Entry 6ZOO (electron microscopy, 2.74 A resolution); this record covers chains B and F of the 17 polymer chains in the assembly.

Chain B:
Molecule: Photosystem I P700 chlorophyll a apoprotein A2
From: Pisum sativum
Notes: EC 1.97.1.12
UniProt: A0A0F6NGI2 (A0A0F6NGI2_PEA); residue numbers follow UniProt; this construct covers 2-734
Amino-acid sequence (733 residues; row label = number of the first residue in the row):
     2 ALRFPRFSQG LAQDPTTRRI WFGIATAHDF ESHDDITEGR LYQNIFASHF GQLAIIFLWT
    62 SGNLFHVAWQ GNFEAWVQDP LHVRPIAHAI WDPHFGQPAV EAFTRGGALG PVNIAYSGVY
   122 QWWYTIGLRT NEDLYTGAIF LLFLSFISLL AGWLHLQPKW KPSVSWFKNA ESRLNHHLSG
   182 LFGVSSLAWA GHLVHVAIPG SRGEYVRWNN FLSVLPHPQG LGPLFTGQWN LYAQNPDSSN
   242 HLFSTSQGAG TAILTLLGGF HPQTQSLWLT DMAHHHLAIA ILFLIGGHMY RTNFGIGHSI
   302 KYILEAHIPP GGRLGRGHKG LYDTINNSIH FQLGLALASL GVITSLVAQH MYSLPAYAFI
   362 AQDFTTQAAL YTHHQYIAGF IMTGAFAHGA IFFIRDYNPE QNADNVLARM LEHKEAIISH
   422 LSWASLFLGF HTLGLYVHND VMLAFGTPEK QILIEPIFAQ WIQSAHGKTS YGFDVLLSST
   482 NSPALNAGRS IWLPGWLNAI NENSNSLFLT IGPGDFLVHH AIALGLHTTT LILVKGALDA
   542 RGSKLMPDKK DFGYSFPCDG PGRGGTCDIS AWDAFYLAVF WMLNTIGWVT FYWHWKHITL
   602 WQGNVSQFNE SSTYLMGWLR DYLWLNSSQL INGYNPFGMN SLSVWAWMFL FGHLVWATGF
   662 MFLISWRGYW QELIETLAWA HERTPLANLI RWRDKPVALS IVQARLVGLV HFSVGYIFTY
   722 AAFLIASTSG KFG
Bound ions: chlorophyll a Mg site 1 near Q53 (its only coordinating residue here); chlorophyll a Mg site 2 near D93 (its only coordinating residue here); Ca2+: A500, I501, E503, N506, L508; 4Fe-4S cluster Fe: C559, C568 (shared with 2 residues of chain A)
Ligand contacts:
  - beta-carotene (BCR), molecule 1: L54, I57, F58, W60, G181, L182, V185, S186
  - beta-carotene (BCR), molecule 2: T61, L65, W123, W124, I127, L129, G138, F141, L142, W209
  - beta-carotene (BCR), molecule 3: L188, L222, L225, F226, L278, I282, L285, I286, H289
  - beta-carotene (BCR), molecule 4: F332, G335, L336, A339, V343, M383, A386, F387, H389, G390, F393, F394, A538
  - beta-carotene (BCR), molecule 5: F387, L408, M411, V535, L539
  - beta-carotene (BCR), molecule 6: V645, W648, M649, F652, W671, I675, L678, F719
  - chlorophyll a isomer (CL0): L620, L624, W625
  - chlorophyll a (CLA), molecule 1: F5, F8, G24, I25, A28, H29, F31, H34, S49, G52, Q53, I56
  - chlorophyll a (CLA), molecule 2: T18, I21, W22, I675, L678, A679, H682, I691, R692, W693, R694, P697, V698, L700
  - chlorophyll a (CLA), molecule 3: W22, F652, L655, V656, T659, M662, F663, L700, V708, V711, H712, V715
  - chlorophyll a (CLA), molecule 4: I25, A26, T27, A28, H29, D30, E32, H331, L334, L338, F381, I382, T384, G385, A388, H389, I392, R396, Y555, W573, F576, V711, V715, F719
  - chlorophyll a (CLA), molecule 5: H29, F31, E32, Y43, I46, S49, H50, Q53, L54, I57, F168, R174, H178, L182, F183, I330, H331, Q333, L334, A337, L338, L341
  - chlorophyll a (CLA), molecule 6: H29, Q53, I56, I57, W60, L341, I378, F381, I382
  - chlorophyll a (CLA), molecule 7: F47, F51, I148, L151, A152, L155, H156, K160, W161, P163, W167
  - chlorophyll a (CLA), molecule 8: F47, H50, F51, L54, W123, W167, F168, N170, S173, R174, H177, H178, G181, L182, F183, Y358
  - chlorophyll a (CLA), molecule 9: I57, W60, T61, S118, G119, V120, W123, V185, S186, A189, L341, I344, T345, V348, M352, Y358, L371, H374, H375, I378, I382
  - chlorophyll a (CLA), molecule 10: F58, I127, G128, L129, D134, T137, G138, F141, L145, S149, S186, A189, W190, G192, H193, H196, V197, V207, R208, W209, F212
  - chlorophyll a (CLA), molecule 11: L59, W60, S62, G63, F66, H67, W70, Q71, H89, A90, W92, L143
  - chlorophyll a (CLA), molecule 12: W60, N64, H67, V68, A88, H89, N114, I115, A116, Y117, S118, V120, V645, W646, M649, F719
  - chlorophyll a (CLA), molecule 13: W60, N64, Y117, S118, A370, L371, T373, H374, Y377, I378, F381, W646, M649, I718, F719, Y721, A722, I726
  - chlorophyll a (CLA), molecule 14: H89, A90, I91, W92, D93, H95, F96, F104, N114, M640, S644, V645, W648
  - chlorophyll a (CLA), molecule 15: W123, T126, I127, L182, F183, S186, S187, W190, L194, L268, M273, H276, H277, I280, F284, I344, L347, V348, H351, M352, A357, Y358
  - chlorophyll a (CLA), molecule 16: W167, N170, S173, H177, T293, N294, F295
  - chlorophyll a (CLA), molecule 17: A171, R174, L175, H178, L179, F183, L283, F284, I301, L305, Y323, I326, N327, L336, A337, S340, L341, I344
  - chlorophyll a (CLA), molecule 18: L175, L179, F183, L283, F284, G287, M290, Y291, I301, I304
  - chlorophyll a (CLA), molecule 19: N176, H177, S180, G181, V185, L285, H289, Y291, T293, F295, I297
  - chlorophyll a (CLA), molecule 20: L188, A189, A191, G192, V195, H196, F212, L213, V215, L216, P217, H218, G221, L222, L225, F226, Y233, I254, L255, L278
  - chlorophyll a (CLA), molecule 21: L225, W230, N231, Y233, A234, L255, T256, L257, H275, L278, A279, I282, L283, I286, I492, W493
  - chlorophyll a (CLA), molecule 22: T256, L257, G259, L268, D272, M273, H275, H276, A279, I280, L283, H351, L355, W493, W497
  - chlorophyll a (CLA), molecule 23: I286, G287, H289, M290, I297, G298, H299
  - chlorophyll a (CLA), molecule 24: I286, M290, H299, Y303, I304, A307, H308
  - chlorophyll a (CLA), molecule 25: I304, L305, H308, L315, H319, L322, I326, F332, V407, L408, M411
  - chlorophyll a (CLA), molecule 26: A307, H308, I309, P310, P311, R314, L315
  - chlorophyll a (CLA), molecule 27: R314, L315, V407, R410, M411, E413, H414, A417, I418, H421
  - chlorophyll a (CLA), molecule 28: A339, S340, V343, L347, Q350, H351, Y353, S354, L355, L508, F509
  - chlorophyll a (CLA), molecule 29: V343, S346, L347, Q350, Q376, G380, M383, F387, L527, T530, T531, L534, M583, T586, I587
  - chlorophyll a (CLA), molecule 30: Q350, Y353, Y372, F459, A460, I463, Q464, F509, L510, I512, H520, I523, L527, V590, Y593, W594, K597
  - chlorophyll a (CLA), molecule 31: A417, H421, W424
  - chlorophyll a (CLA), molecule 32: I418, L422, W424, A524, L527, H528, T531
  - chlorophyll a (CLA), molecule 33: S420, H421, S423, W424, L427
  - chlorophyll a (CLA), molecule 34: S423, S426, L427, G430, F431, L434, L525, T529, L532, I533, L578, F581, W582
  - chlorophyll a (CLA), molecule 35: W424, L427, F428, F431, H432
  - chlorophyll a (CLA), molecule 36: F428, L429, E456, P457, I458, F459, A460, F517, H520, H521, A524, H528
  - chlorophyll a (CLA), molecule 37: H432, G435, L436, V438, H439, V442, M443, F446, K451, I453
  - chlorophyll a (CLA), molecule 38: T433, L434, Y437, V519, A522, L525, N585, W589, F592, L616, W619, L620, L624, S628, I632, F650, H654, W657, Y717, T720, Y721, F724
  - chlorophyll a (CLA), molecule 39: V438, D441, V442, L525, F581, W582, N585, W589, L616, L620, W657, F713
  - chlorophyll a (CLA), molecule 40: I458, F459, W462, F474
  - chlorophyll a (CLA), molecule 41: W462, I463, A466, H467, L477, L478, A485, W493, L494, W497, F509
  - chlorophyll a (CLA), molecule 42: L477, S483, P484, A485, A488, G489, I492, W493
  - chlorophyll a (CLA), molecule 43: W648, L651, F652, H654, L655, W657, A658
  - chlorophyll a (CLA), molecule 44: L655, A658, T659, F661, M662, I665, S666, Y670, W671, L674
  - chlorophyll a (CLA), molecule 45: L678, A681, H682, T685, A688, I691
  - chlorophyll a (CLA), molecule 46: A681, R684, T685, P686
  - chlorophyll a (CLA), molecule 47: T685, P686, L687, A688, I691
  - phylloquinone (PQN): W22, M662, F663, S666, W667, R668, W671, I675, A699, L700, S701, A705
  - 4Fe-4S cluster (SF4): C559, G561, P562, T567, C568, W667, I702, R706

Chain F:
Molecule: Photosystem I reaction center subunit III
From: Pisum sativum
UniProt: A0A0M3KL12 (A0A0M3KL12_PEA); residues 78-231 here correspond to UniProt positions 1-154 (UniProt number = residue number - 77)
Amino-acid sequence (154 residues; row label = number of the first residue in the row):
    78 DIAGLTPCKD SKQFAKREKQ SIKKLESSLK LYAPDSAPAL AINATIEKTK RRFDNYGKQG
   138 LLCGADGLPH LIVSGDQRHW GEFITPGILF LYIAGWIGWV GRSYLIAIRD DKKPTQKEII
   198 IDVPLATGLV FRGFSWPIAA YRELLNGELV AKDV
Sequence notes: conflict A80 (Ser3 in A0A0M3KL12), D87 (Glu10 in A0A0M3KL12), L108 (Ile31 in A0A0M3KL12), P111 (Ala34 in A0A0M3KL12), G134 (Ala57 in A0A0M3KL12), D188 (Glu111 in A0A0M3KL12), T204 (Ser127 in A0A0M3KL12), G205 (Arg128 in A0A0M3KL12)
Disulfides: C85-C140
Bound ions: chlorophyll a Mg near S151 (its only coordinating residue here)
Ligand contacts:
  - beta-carotene (BCR), molecule 1: V150, S151, F160, I161, G172, G175, W176, R179, W213, A217
  - beta-carotene (BCR), molecule 2: P163, L166, F167, I170, I174
  - chlorophyll a (CLA), molecule 1: Y133, L166, I170
  - chlorophyll a (CLA), molecule 2: V150, F160, I161, G164, I165, L168
  - chlorophyll a (CLA), molecule 3: S151, G152, D153, Q154, W157, I165, L168, W213, A217, Y218
  - chlorophyll a (CLA), molecule 4: F160, P163, G164, F167, L168, A171, G172, I174, G175, W213
  - chlorophyll a (CLA), molecule 5: L168, L221, V227
  - chlorophyll a (CLA), molecule 6: Y169, F211, S212, P214, I215, Y218
  - chlorophyll a (CLA), molecule 7: I170, W173, I174, V177, V207, F211
  - chlorophyll a (CLA), molecule 8: I174, G175, V177, G178, R179, Y181, L182, I198, A203
  - chlorophyll a (CLA), molecule 9: Y181, L182, E195, I196, I198, V200, A203

Interface between chain B and chain F:
Contacting residue pairs (30; chain B residue first):
  T448(B) - R129(F)
  P449(B) - R94(F)
  P449(B) - L145(F)
  E450(B) - R129(F)  salt bridge
  E450(B) - F130(F)
  E450(B) - Y133(F)
  E450(B) - L145(F)
  E450(B) - P146(F)
  K451(B) - R129(F)
  K451(B) - Y133(F)
  Q452(B) - L145(F)
  I453(B) - L148(F)  hydrophobic
  L454(B) - L145(F)  hydrophobic
  L454(B) - P146(F)
  L454(B) - H147(F)
  L454(B) - L148(F)  hydrogen bond (backbone-backbone)
  I455(B) - L148(F)
  I455(B) - V150(F)  hydrophobic
  E456(B) - A80(F)
  E456(B) - H147(F)  salt bridge
  E456(B) - L148(F)  hydrogen bond (backbone-backbone)
  E456(B) - I149(F)
  I458(B) - I79(F)  hydrophobic
  I458(B) - I149(F)  hydrophobic
  I458(B) - S151(F)
  F459(B) - S151(F)
  Q461(B) - A80(F)
  Y472(B) - A80(F)
  Y472(B) - G81(F)  hydrogen bond (backbone-backbone)
  P514(B) - H147(F)
Interface residues without a listed pair, chain B (16 interface residues in all): S471, F474
Interface residues without a listed pair, chain F (18 interface residues in all): D78, L82, K125, D143

Overview:
The interface between chain B and chain F involves 16 residues on one side and 18 on the other, with 3
hydrogen bonds and 2 salt bridges. Polar pairs include E450(B)-R129(F), E456(B)-H147(F) and L454(B)-L148(F).
Chain B is Photosystem I P700 chlorophyll a apoprotein A2 and chain F is Photosystem I reaction center subunit
III, both from Pisum sativum; the structure, Photosystem I reduced Plastocyanin Complex, was determined by
electron microscopy.
